PDB entry 7ZME | electron microscopy, 2.83 A resolution | chains 5 and a of the 26 polymer chains in the assembly

Chain 5:
Name: NADH-ubiquinone oxidoreductase chain 5
Organism: Chaetomium thermophilum var. thermophilum DSM 1495
Notes: EC 7.1.1.2
Reference sequence: G1DJA3 (G1DJA3_CHATD); the construct has insertions or renumbered stretches relative to UniProt, so the offset changes along the chain: 1-444 = UniProt 1-444; 459-679 = UniProt 445-665
Sequence (679 residues; each row starts with the number of its first residue):
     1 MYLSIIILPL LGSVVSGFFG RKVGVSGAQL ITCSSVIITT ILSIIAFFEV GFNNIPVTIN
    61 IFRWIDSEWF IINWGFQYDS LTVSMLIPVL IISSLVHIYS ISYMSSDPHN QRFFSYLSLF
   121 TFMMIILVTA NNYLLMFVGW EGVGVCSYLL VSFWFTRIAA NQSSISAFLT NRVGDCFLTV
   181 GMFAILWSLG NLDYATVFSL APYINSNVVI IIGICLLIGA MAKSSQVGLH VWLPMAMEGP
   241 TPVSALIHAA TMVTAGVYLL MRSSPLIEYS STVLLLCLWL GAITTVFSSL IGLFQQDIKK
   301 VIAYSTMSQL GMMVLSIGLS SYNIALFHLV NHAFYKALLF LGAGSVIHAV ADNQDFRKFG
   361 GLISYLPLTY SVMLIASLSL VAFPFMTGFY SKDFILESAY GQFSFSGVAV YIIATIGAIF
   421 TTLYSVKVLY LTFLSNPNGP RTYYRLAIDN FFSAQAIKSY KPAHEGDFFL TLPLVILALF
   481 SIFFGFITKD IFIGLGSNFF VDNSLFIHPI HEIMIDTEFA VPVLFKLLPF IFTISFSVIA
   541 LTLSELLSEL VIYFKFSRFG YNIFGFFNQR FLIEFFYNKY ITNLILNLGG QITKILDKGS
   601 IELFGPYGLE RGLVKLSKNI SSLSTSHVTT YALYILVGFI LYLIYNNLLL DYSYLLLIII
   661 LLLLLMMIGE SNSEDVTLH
Disordered / not traced: 671-679
Sequence notes: insertion (445-458)
Ligand contacts:
  - 1,2-Distearoyl-sn-glycerophosphoethanolamine (3PE), molecule 1: Leu3, Ile7, Val14, Ile61
  - 1,2-Distearoyl-sn-glycerophosphoethanolamine (3PE), molecule 2: Ile44, Phe48, Phe52, Ile87, Phe484
  - 1,2-Distearoyl-sn-glycerophosphoethanolamine (3PE), molecule 3: Ile61, Phe62, Arg63
  - 1,2-Distearoyl-sn-glycerophosphoethanolamine (3PE), molecule 4: Val286, Leu290, Leu293, Phe294, Gln296, Ile416, Phe420, Leu423, Lys427, Leu431, Phe536, Ile539, Ala540, Leu543, Ser544, Val551, Phe554, Lys555, Ile563, Phe564, Phe567
  - 1,2-Distearoyl-sn-glycerophosphoethanolamine (3PE), molecule 5: Arg558, Phe559, Asn562, Ile563, Phe566, Phe567
  - 1,2-Distearoyl-sn-glycerophosphoethanolamine (3PE), molecule 6: Leu603, Phe604, Gly605, Gly608, Leu609, Arg611, Gly612, Leu613, Lys615, Ile659, Ile660, Leu663, Met667
  - 1,2-Distearoyl-sn-glycerophosphoethanolamine (3PE), molecule 7: Leu623, Tyr634, Val637, Gly638, Leu641, Tyr642, Tyr645, Leu650, Leu655, Leu662, Leu665, Met666, Glu670
  - Lauryl Maltose Neopentyl Glycol (LMN): Val180, Ala184, Trp187, Asn207, Ile210, Ile211, Ile214
  - 1,2-diacyl-sn-glycero-3-phosphocholine (PC1), molecule 1: Leu10, Ser13, Val14, Gly17, Phe18, His109, Arg112, Ser115, Tyr116, Leu119, Met123, Val138, Glu141, Gly142, Val145, Leu149, Phe155
  - 1,2-diacyl-sn-glycero-3-phosphocholine (PC1), molecule 2: Gln162, Ser163, Ile165, Ser166, Leu169, Thr170, Val173, Leu229, Met235, Tyr577, Asn578, Ile581, Thr582, Ile585, Leu586
  - 1,2-diacyl-sn-glycero-3-phosphocholine (PC1), molecule 3: Gly605, Pro606, Leu609, Glu610, Leu613, Val614

Chain a:
Name: NADH dehydrogenase (Ubiquinone)-like protein
Organism: Chaetomium thermophilum var. thermophilum DSM 1495
Reference sequence: G0RXU4 (G0RXU4_CHATD); aligned to UniProt positions 1-815 over residues 1-815 (the alignment contains insertions or deletions, so no single offset holds)
Sequence (815 residues; numbered 1 to 815; the number before each row is that of its first residue):
     1 MLSRRLVRAV APLRSPVLPA ARRLPLIQQR TFLPEAMVGR SKIDEKYPDS DYPTLTDKED
    61 PDMNGGYINP PRIKRQFRDP HADWWDKQER RNFGEPVHED HDILGMFSPY EYTWITPGKG
   121 LFQIGLFIAS FLGLCYVVKL TYPDRVSYPR EFEGGLEREL GGAGAVRAFL CLDDEIMWMV
   181 SLYCLPASKL ISSPVALQDK STSSASAMRY DDWDVILFPT GRDSKIPFKE FKVACHVVPD
   241 IELAHLHGAV GSPVMTCFVP SLPPGTPFQV SIHCWRRPEI SQFARTYSKN PDLVKFEARV
   301 TLDGRLVASA ILDRDVNGPH LITSTFEFTK TGELERLTFP AFRQEILRQN HWHPGDDLGR
   361 IKVIISEGFP RDSLTVPIER VKNIVTFSFQ HAPLGKIPGI AWPNPGMWRR PTPNPAVSVP
   421 TYFPGDGAES HAHSPGKRSL LLKGIRNHGF PSTVIPGSIF HHQSNPAGLL NPPGFKVPHF
   481 SASNPSVPNI FSPHDPFAEP TYRDWMSSIT NVQAGDFWDG RTTWPINPRN FHKSDTIMAD
   541 CPSQGGDPMQ ISGSSLEDDP LRLKAPQNTP TEGGEGPNPG AQFAHPIPSE LTADLESALS
   601 QSLLNQAPTS AISQRNFPMP HSDGLSRKEG RQVSLGQGTS AQMPSTSSSM EARRLSQALF
   661 GMNNLPIEAS VNNGVSASVT PLFAANQRSV NNPLVATFGS AILSQGSTNP SGTEQSTDTT
   721 ATTTAAAAAA VTDVQVEPPA PTSNAANESV INLTSGTSST STVHANVPTS VSKRPRNFTP
   781 ASARVIDEED EPRRTSPQVQ VGGFAETTSV EESIQ
Disordered / not traced: 1-31, 175-815
Sequence notes: conflict Val166 (Ala in G0RXU4), Ala168 (Met in G0RXU4)
Ligand contacts:
  - 1,2-Distearoyl-sn-glycerophosphoethanolamine (3PE), molecule 1: Lys119, Gln123, Leu126, Phe127, Ser130
  - 1,2-Distearoyl-sn-glycerophosphoethanolamine (3PE), molecule 2: Phe127, Ser130, Phe131, Leu134
  - 1,2-diacyl-sn-glycero-3-phosphocholine (PC1): Phe107, Ser108, Pro109, Tyr110, Tyr112

How chain 5 and chain a interact:
Residue-residue contacts (79; chain 5 residue first):
  Thr156(5) with Gln88(a), hydrogen bond (backbone-side chain)
  Ile158(5) with Gln88(a); Glu89(a); Met106(a), hydrophobic
  Gln162(5) with Met106(a), hydrogen bond (side chain-backbone); Phe107(a); Ser108(a), hydrogen bond (side chain-backbone)
  Ile165(5) with Phe107(a), hydrophobic
  Pro202(5) with Ala165(a), hydrophobic
  Tyr203(5) with Gly161(a), hydrogen bond (side chain-backbone); Gly164(a); Ala165(a), hydrophobic
  Tyr269(5) with Val166(a), hydrophobic
  Trp279(5) with Phe131(a), hydrophobic
  Ile283(5) with Phe131(a), hydrophobic
  Tyr400(5) with Pro143(a)
  Phe403(5) with Asp144(a); Arg145(a); Val146(a), hydrophobic
  Phe405(5) with Cys135(a), hydrophobic; Val138(a), hydrophobic; Lys139(a); Tyr142(a), hydrophobic
  Ala409(5) with Val138(a), hydrophobic
  Ile413(5) with Phe131(a), hydrophobic
  His508(5) with Leu160(a); Val166(a); Arg167(a)
  Pro509(5) with Phe152(a), hydrophobic; Leu160(a), hydrophobic
  Ile510(5) with Arg167(a)
  Glu512(5) with Arg150(a), salt bridge
  Ile515(5) with Arg150(a)
  Asp516(5) with Ser147(a), hydrogen bond
  Ala520(5) with Val146(a), hydrophobic
  Tyr561(5) with Trp114(a)
  Asn562(5) with Gln123(a)
  Gly565(5) with Trp114(a)
  Phe566(5) with Gln123(a); Ile124(a), hydrophobic
  Gln569(5) with Trp114(a)
  Arg570(5) with Tyr112(a)
  Phe571(5) with Ile124(a); Phe127(a), hydrophobic
  Leu572(5) with Trp114(a); Ile115(a), hydrophobic; Gly120(a)
  Glu574(5) with Tyr112(a), hydrogen bond
  Phe575(5) with Tyr112(a); Ile115(a); Pro117(a)
  Phe576(5) with Pro117(a); Gly120(a); Leu121(a); Ile124(a), hydrophobic
  Asn578(5) with Tyr110(a); Tyr112(a)
  Lys579(5) with Pro117(a)
  Asn583(5) with Pro109(a)
  Leu586(5) with Ile103(a), hydrophobic
  Lys594(5) with Asp100(a), salt bridge
  Tyr607(5) with Tyr52(a)
  Glu610(5) with Tyr52(a), hydrogen bond
  Arg611(5) with Tyr52(a)
  Val614(5) with Tyr52(a)
  Lys615(5) with Asp49(a)
  Lys618(5) with Arg40(a), hydrogen bond (backbone-side chain); Ile43(a); Asp44(a); Tyr47(a); Asp49(a), salt bridge
  Asn619(5) with Arg40(a), hydrogen bond
  Ser622(5) with Arg40(a)
  Ser624(5) with Val38(a)
  Thr625(5) with Val38(a)
  Ser626(5) with Phe32(a), hydrogen bond (backbone-backbone); Leu33(a); Val38(a)
  Val628(5) with Phe32(a), hydrophobic
Interface residues without a listed pair, chain 5 (60 interface residues in all): Asn161, Met235, Leu290, Ser404, Val408, Ile412, Tyr580, Thr582, Asn587, His627, Tyr631
Interface residues without a listed pair, chain a (54 interface residues in all): Pro53, Thr54, Arg72, Glu99, Glu111, Thr116, Leu134, Leu156, Ala168

Summary:
Chain 5 and chain a form an interface of 60 and 54 residues respectively, with 10 hydrogen bonds and 3 salt
bridges. Polar contacts include Glu512(5)-Arg150(a), Lys594(5)-Asp100(a) and Lys618(5)-Asp49(a). 2
1,2-Distearoyl-sn-glycerophosphoethanolamine molecules and one 1,2-diacyl-sn-glycero-3-phosphocholine molecule
are bound between chain 5 and chain a.
Chain 5 is NADH-ubiquinone oxidoreductase chain 5 and chain a is NADH dehydrogenase (Ubiquinone)-like protein,
both from Chaetomium thermophilum var. thermophilum DSM 1495; the structure, CryoEM structure of mitochondrial
complex I from Chaetomium thermophilum (state 2) - membrane arm, was determined by electron microscopy (same
publication as 7ZM7, 7ZM8, 7ZMB, 7ZMG and 7ZMH).
